Entry 4PVM (neutron diffraction, 2.00 A resolution); this record covers chains A and B.

# Chain A (and B)
Molecule: Transthyretin
From: Homo sapiens
Notes: chain B of this document is another copy of the same molecule, construct and numbering; everything in this record applies to it too
UniProt: P02766 (TTHY_HUMAN); residues 1-127 here correspond to UniProt positions 21-147 (UniProt number = residue number + 20)
Sequence (130 residues; numbered -2 to 127; the number before each row is that of its first residue; numbers below 1 keep their minus sign (Gly-2 is residue -2)):
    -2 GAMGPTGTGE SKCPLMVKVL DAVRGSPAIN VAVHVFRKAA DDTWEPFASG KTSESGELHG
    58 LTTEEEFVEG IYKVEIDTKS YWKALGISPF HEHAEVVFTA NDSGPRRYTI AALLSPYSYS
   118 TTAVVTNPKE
Disordered / not traced: -2 to 9, 126-127 (chain B: -2 to 8, 126-127)
Differences from the reference sequence: expression tag (-2 to 0)
Swiss-Prot annotation at these positions:
  - binding site (L-thyroxine): Lys15, Glu54, Ser117
  - modified residue: Cys10 (Sulfocysteine), Glu42 (4-carboxyglutamate), Ser52 (Phosphoserine)
  - glycosylation: Asn98 (N-linked (GlcNAc...) asparagine)
Reported in the primary citation:
  - self-association interface (contacts with another copy of this molecule); pairs are residue here / residue on that copy: Ala19-Tyr114, Gly22-Val122, Glu89-Val94 (backbone contact), His90-Val94 (water-mediated contact), Glu92-Tyr116 (water-mediated contact), Ser115-Thr119 (hydrogen bond), Tyr116-Val94 (water-mediated contact), Tyr116-Tyr116 (water-mediated contact), Ser117-Ser117 (water-mediated contact), Thr118-His88 (water-mediated contact), Leu17, Val20, Leu110, Thr119, Val121
  - contacts within the chain: Leu12-Leu55 (water-mediated contact), Leu12-Leu58 (water-mediated contact), Leu55-Leu58 (water-mediated contact), Ala108-Thr118 (hydrogen bond)

# Chain A / chain B interface
Residue-residue contacts (38):
  Phe87(A) with Phe95(B), hydrophobic; Tyr105(B), hydrophobic; Ile107(B), hydrophobic; Ala120(B), hydrophobic
  His88(A) with Val93(B); Val94(B)
  Glu89(A) with Val94(B), hydrogen bond (backbone-backbone); Thr96(B), hydrogen bond
  His90(A) with Val94(B)
  Glu92(A) with Glu92(B); Val94(B); Tyr116(B), hydrogen bond (backbone-side chain)
  Val93(A) with His88(B)
  Val94(A) with His88(B); Glu89(B), hydrogen bond (backbone-backbone); His90(B); Glu92(B)
  Phe95(A) with Phe87(B), hydrophobic
  Thr96(A) with Glu89(B), hydrogen bond
  Tyr105(A) with Phe87(B), hydrophobic
  Ile107(A) with Phe87(B), hydrophobic
  Tyr114(A) with Thr119(B); Ala120(B), hydrogen bond (backbone-backbone); Val122(B), hydrophobic
  Ser115(A) with Thr118(B), hydrogen bond (side chain-backbone); Thr119(B), hydrogen bond
  Tyr116(A) with Glu92(B), hydrogen bond (side chain-backbone); Ser117(B); Thr118(B), hydrogen bond (backbone-backbone)
  Ser117(A) with Tyr116(B); Ser117(B)
  Thr118(A) with Ser115(B), hydrogen bond (backbone-side chain); Tyr116(B), hydrogen bond (backbone-backbone)
  Thr119(A) with Tyr114(B); Ser115(B), hydrogen bond
  Ala120(A) with Phe87(B), hydrophobic; Tyr114(B), hydrogen bond (backbone-backbone)
  Val122(A) with Tyr114(B), hydrophobic
Interface residues without a listed pair, chain A (20 interface residues in all): Ile68
Interface residues without a listed pair, chain B (20 interface residues in all): Ile68
From the paper, about this interface:
  - specific contacts: Glu89(A)-Val94(B) (backbone contact), His90(A)-Val94(B) (water-mediated contact), Glu92(A)-Tyr116(B) (water-mediated contact), Ser115(A)-Thr119(B) (hydrogen bond), Tyr116(A)-Val94(B) (water-mediated contact), Tyr116(A)-Tyr116(B) (water-mediated contact), Thr118(A)-His88(B) (water-mediated contact), Thr119(A)-Ser115(B) (hydrogen bond), Glu89(B)-Val94(A) (backbone contact), His90(B)-Val94(A) (water-mediated contact)

# Overview
The chain A/chain B interface involves 20 residues from each chain; the contacts include 14 hydrogen bonds.
Polar pairs include Glu89(A)-Thr96(B), Glu92(A)-Tyr116(B) and Ser115(A)-Thr118(B). The paper describes
backbone contacts between Glu89(A) and Val94(B) and Glu89(B) and Val94(A); water-mediated contacts between
His90(A) and Val94(B), Glu92(A) and Tyr116(B) and Tyr116(A) and Val94(B) among others; hydrogen bonds between
Ser115(A) and Thr119(B) and Thr119(A) and Ser115(B). From the paper: a self-association interface involving
Leu17(A), Ala19(A) and Val20(A) among others; contacts within the chain involving Leu12(A), Leu55(A) and
Leu58(A) among others.
Chain A and chain B are both Transthyretin (Homo sapiens); the structure, Neutron structure of human
transthyretin (TTR) at room temperature to 2.0A resolution (Laue), was determined by neutron diffraction,
deposited together with 4PVL and 4PVN.
